Entry 1K4J (X-ray diffraction, 2.50 A resolution); this record covers chain A.

Chain A:
Protein: acyl-homoserinelactone synthase EsaI
From: Pantoea stewartii subsp. stewartii
Reference sequence: P54656 (ESAI_ERWST); numbering as in UniProt (aligned over 1-210)
Amino-acid sequence (230 residues; row label = number of the first residue in the row):
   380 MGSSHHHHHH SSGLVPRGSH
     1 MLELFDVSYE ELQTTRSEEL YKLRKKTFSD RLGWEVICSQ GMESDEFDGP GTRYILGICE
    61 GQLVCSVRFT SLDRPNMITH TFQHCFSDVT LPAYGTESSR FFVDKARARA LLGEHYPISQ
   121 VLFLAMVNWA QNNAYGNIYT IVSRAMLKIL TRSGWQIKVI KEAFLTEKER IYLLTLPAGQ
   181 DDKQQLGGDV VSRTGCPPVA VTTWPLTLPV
Disordered / not traced: 380-398, 13-30
Construct notes: expression tag (380-399)
Small-molecule neighbours:
  - perrhenate (REO), molecule 1: Gly-51, Arg-53, Phe-69, Thr-70, Ser-71, Gly-95, Thr-96, Trp-129, Tyr-135
  - perrhenate (REO), molecule 2: Met-77, Phe-82, Ile-141, Val-142, Ser-143, Leu-165, Ile-171
  - perrhenate (REO), molecule 3: His-84, Cys-85, Lys-161, Glu-162, Ala-163, Phe-164
  - perrhenate (REO), molecule 4: Phe-101, Ile-141, Val-142, Ser-143, Met-146
  - perrhenate (REO), molecule 5: Phe-101, Val-103, Lys-105, Ser-119, Met-146, Ile-149
  - perrhenate (REO), molecule 6: Glu-114, His-115, Tyr-116, Pro-117, Arg-193, Thr-194
  - perrhenate (REO), molecule 7: Tyr-116, Pro-117, Ile-118, Ser-119, Gln-120, Arg-193
From the paper describing this entry:
  - specificity-determining residues: Thr-140 (from molecular simulation)
  - catalytic residues: Glu-97, Arg-100, Phe-101 (proposed by the authors, not directly observed)
  - catalytic residues: Ser-99
  - mutagenesis - D45N: abolished catalytic activity
  - mutagenesis - S99A, T140V: decreased catalytic activity
  - mutagenesis - F123M: unchanged catalytic activity
  - mutagenesis - T140A: decreased catalytic activity on 3-oxoAHLs
  - mutagenesis - T140A: increased catalytic activity on alkanoylC6 AHL

Overview:
Bound to chain A: 7 copies of perrhenate. From the paper: catalytic residues Glu-97, Arg-100 and Phe-101 among
others; S99A and T140V reduce catalytic activity; 5 substitutions were tested in all.
Chain A is acyl-homoserinelactone synthase EsaI (Pantoea stewartii subsp. stewartii); the structure, Crystal
Structure of the Acyl-homoserinelactone Synthase EsaI Complexed with Rhenate, was determined by X-ray
diffraction together with 1KZF from the same study.
